PDB entry 9BPB | electron microscopy, 2.57 A resolution | chains a and e of the 42 polymer chains in the assembly

== Chain a ==
Name: Cytochrome c oxidase subunit 1
From: Saccharomyces cerevisiae W303
Notes: EC 7.1.1.9
Reference sequence: P00401 (COX1_YEAST); residues 1-534 here = UniProt positions 1-534
Chain sequence (534 residues; each row starts with the number of its first residue):
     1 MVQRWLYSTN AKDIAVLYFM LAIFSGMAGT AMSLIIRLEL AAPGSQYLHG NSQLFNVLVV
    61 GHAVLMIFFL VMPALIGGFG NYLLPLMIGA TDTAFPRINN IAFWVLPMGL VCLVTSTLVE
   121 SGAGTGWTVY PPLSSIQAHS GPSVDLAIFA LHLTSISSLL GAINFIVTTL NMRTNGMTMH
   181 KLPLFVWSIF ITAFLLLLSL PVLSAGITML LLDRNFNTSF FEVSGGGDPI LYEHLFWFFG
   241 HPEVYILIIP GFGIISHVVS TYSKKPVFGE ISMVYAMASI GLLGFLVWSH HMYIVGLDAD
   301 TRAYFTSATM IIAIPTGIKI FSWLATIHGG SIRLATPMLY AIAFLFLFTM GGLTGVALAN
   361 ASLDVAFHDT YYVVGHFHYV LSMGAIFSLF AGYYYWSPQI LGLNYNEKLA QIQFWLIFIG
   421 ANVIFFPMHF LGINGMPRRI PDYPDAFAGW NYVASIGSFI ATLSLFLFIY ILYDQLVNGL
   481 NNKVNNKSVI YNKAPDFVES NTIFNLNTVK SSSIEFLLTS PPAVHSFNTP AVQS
Metal / ion sites: Ca2+: Glu39, Ala42, Gly44; heme a Fe near His62 (its only coordinating residue here); Cu ion: His241, His291
Residues lining bound ligands:
  - cardiolipin (CN3; (2R,5S,11R,14R)-5,8,11-trihydroxy-2-(nonanoyloxy)-5,11-dioxido-16-oxo-14-[(propanoyloxy)methyl]-4,6,10,12,15-pentaoxa-5,11-diphosphanonadec-1-yl undecanoate): Asn406, Lys408, Phe466, Leu467, Tyr470, Lys487
  - heme a (HEA), molecule 1: Gly26, Thr30, Ser33, Ile36, Arg37, Phe55, Val59, His62, Ala63, Met66, Ile67, Leu70, Val71, Gly126, Trp127, Tyr371, Val374, Phe377, His378, Leu381, Ser382, Ile386, Leu389, Phe390, Ile417, Ile424, Phe425, Met428, Arg438, Arg439, Ile440, Ser458, Ala461, Leu465, Phe468
  - heme a (HEA), molecule 2: Trp127, Trp237, Val244, Tyr245, Ile248, His290, His291, Thr309, Ile312, Ala313, Thr316, Gly317, Ile320, Phe321, Phe348, Thr349, Gly352, Leu353, Gly355, Val356, Leu358, Ala359, Asp364, His368, Val373, His376, Phe377, Val380, Leu381, Arg438
  - 1,2-diacyl-sn-glycero-3-phoshocholine (PCF), molecule 1: Ser204, Ala205, Thr208, Leu212, Phe216
  - 1,2-diacyl-sn-glycero-3-phoshocholine (PCF), molecule 2: Val423, Tyr452, Val453, Ile456
  - phosphatidylethanolamine (PTY), molecule 1: Ala94, Phe95, Pro96, Arg97, Ile98, Leu160
  - phosphatidylethanolamine (PTY), molecule 2: Phe268, Phe321, Leu324, Ala325, His328
  - phosphatidylethanolamine (PTY), molecule 3: Thr354, Phe426, His429, Phe430, Trp450
Curated features (UniProtKB/Swiss-Prot):
  - binding site (Ca(2+)): Glu39, Ala42, Gly44, Pro441
  - binding site (Fe(II)-heme a): His62, His378
  - binding site (Cu cation): His241, His290, His291
  - binding site (O2): Tyr245
  - binding site (Mg(2+)): His368, Asp369
  - binding site (heme a3): His376
  - cross-link: His241 to Tyr245 (1'-histidyl-3'-tyrosine (His-Tyr))

== Chain e ==
Name: Cytochrome c oxidase subunit 5A, mitochondrial
From: Saccharomyces cerevisiae W303
Reference sequence: P00424 (COX5A_YEAST); residue numbers follow UniProt; this construct covers 1-153
Chain sequence (153 residues; numbered 1 to 153; the number before each row is that of its first residue):
     1 MLRNTFTRAG GLSRITSVRF AQTHALSNAA VMDLQSRWEN MPSTEQQDIV SKLSERQKLP
    61 WAQLTEPEKQ AVWYISYGEW GPRRPVLNKG DSSFIAKGVA AGLLFSVGLF AVVRMAGGQD
   121 AKTMNKEWQL KSDEYLKSKN ANPWGGYSQV QSK
Not modelled in the structure: 1-24, 153
Residues lining bound ligands:
  - cardiolipin (CN3; (2R,5S,11R,14R)-5,8,11-trihydroxy-2-(nonanoyloxy)-5,11-dioxido-16-oxo-14-[(propanoyloxy)methyl]-4,6,10,12,15-pentaoxa-5,11-diphosphanonadec-1-yl undecanoate): Phe94, Lys97, Ala101
  - 1,2-diacyl-sn-glycero-3-phoshocholine (PCF): Gly90, Ser93, Ala96, Lys97, Ala100

== Chain a / chain e interface ==
Residue-residue contacts (47; chain a residue first):
  Ala41(a) - Arg114(e)
  Ala42(a) - Arg114(e)
  Gln46(a) - Gly118(e)  hydrogen bond (backbone-backbone)
  Gln46(a) - Gln119(e)
  Tyr47(a) - Val113(e)  hydrogen bond (side chain-backbone)
  Tyr47(a) - Arg114(e)
  Tyr47(a) - Ala116(e)
  Leu334(a) - Val86(e)
  Lys408(a) - Asp91(e)  salt bridge
  Lys408(a) - Ile95(e)
  Gln411(a) - Leu87(e)
  Gln411(a) - Ile95(e)
  Ile412(a) - Phe94(e)  hydrophobic
  Ile412(a) - Ile95(e)  hydrophobic
  Trp415(a) - Val99(e)  hydrophobic
  Leu416(a) - Val99(e)
  Ile419(a) - Leu103(e)  hydrophobic
  Asp445(a) - Thr123(e)  hydrogen bond
  Asp445(a) - Gln151(e)  hydrogen bond (backbone-side chain)
  Ala446(a) - Gln149(e)
  Ala448(a) - Gln151(e)
  Tyr452(a) - Phe110(e)
  Ser455(a) - Phe110(e)
  Ile456(a) - Phe110(e)  hydrophobic
  Phe459(a) - Ser106(e)
  Phe459(a) - Leu109(e)
  Phe459(a) - Phe110(e)  hydrophobic
  Ile460(a) - Leu103(e)  hydrophobic
  Ile460(a) - Ser106(e)
  Leu463(a) - Gly102(e)
  Leu463(a) - Ser106(e)
  Asn486(a) - Arg84(e)  hydrogen bond
  Asn486(a) - Asn88(e)
  Pro495(a) - Arg83(e)
  Asp496(a) - Arg83(e)  hydrogen bond (backbone-side chain)
  Phe497(a) - Tyr77(e)
  Val498(a) - Tyr77(e)
  Glu499(a) - Arg83(e)  hydrogen bond (backbone-side chain)
  Ser500(a) - Ser76(e)
  Asn501(a) - Ile75(e)
  Asn501(a) - Ser76(e)  hydrogen bond (backbone-backbone)
  Asn501(a) - Gly78(e)  hydrogen bond (side chain-backbone)
  Asn501(a) - Trp80(e)  hydrogen bond (side chain-backbone)
  Asn501(a) - Pro82(e)  hydrogen bond (side chain-backbone)
  Asn501(a) - Arg83(e)  hydrogen bond
  Phe504(a) - Pro82(e)  hydrophobic
  Asn505(a) - Pro82(e)
Other interface residues (no listed pair), chain a (35 interface residues in all): Leu38, Pro43, Arg333, Glu407, Gly449
Other interface residues (no listed pair), chain e (34 interface residues in all): Gly98, Phe105, Val107, Gly117, Asp120, Met124

== In short ==
Chain a and chain e form an interface of 35 and 34 residues respectively; the contacts include 12 hydrogen
bonds and 1 salt bridge. Polar contacts include Lys408(a)-Asp91(e), Tyr47(a)-Val113(e) and
Asp445(a)-Thr123(e). Cardiolipin is bound between chain a and chain e.
Here chain a is Cytochrome c oxidase subunit 1 and chain e is Cytochrome c oxidase subunit 5A, mitochondrial,
both from Saccharomyces cerevisiae W303. Entry 9BPB (Tethered respiratory III2IV2 supercomplex from
Saccharomyces cerevisiae) was determined by electron microscopy.
